5XMB - chains A and B; structure by X-ray diffraction, 3.20 A resolution.

== Chain A (and B) ==
Name: Pantothenate kinase
Organism: Mycobacterium tuberculosis (strain ATCC 25618 / H37Rv)
Notes: EC 2.7.1.33; chain B of this document is another copy of the same molecule, construct and numbering; everything in this record applies to it too
Reference sequence: P9WPA7 (COAA_MYCTU); numbering as in UniProt (aligned over 1-312)
Chain sequence (312 residues; row label = number of the first residue in the row):
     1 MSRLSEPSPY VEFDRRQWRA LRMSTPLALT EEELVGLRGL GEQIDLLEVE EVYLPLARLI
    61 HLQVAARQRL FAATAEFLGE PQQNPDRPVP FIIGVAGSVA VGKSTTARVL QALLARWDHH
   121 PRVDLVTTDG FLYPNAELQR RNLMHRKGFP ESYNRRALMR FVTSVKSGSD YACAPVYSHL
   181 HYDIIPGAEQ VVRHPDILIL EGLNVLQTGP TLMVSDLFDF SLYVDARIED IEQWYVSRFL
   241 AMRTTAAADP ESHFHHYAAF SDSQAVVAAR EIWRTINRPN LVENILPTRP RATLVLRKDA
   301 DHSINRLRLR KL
Unresolved in the structure: 1-6, 23-37, 81-87, 253-258 (chain B: 1-4, 25-41, 80-85, 243-260)
Differences from the reference sequence: engineered mutation A247 (Phe in P9WPA7)

== Chain A / chain B interface ==
Residue-residue contacts (51; chain A residue first):
  P7(A) with T163(B); S164(B); S167(B)
  S8(A) with T163(B)
  P9(A) with T163(B); L212(B), hydrophobic
  Y10(A) with L212(B)
  F13(A) with L78(B), hydrophobic
  L21(A) with L78(B)
  P55(A) with F77(B)
  R58(A) with F77(B)
  L59(A) with T74(B); F77(B)
  L62(A) with A73(B)
  A66(A) with L70(B), hydrophobic
  R67(A) with R67(B)
  L70(A) with A66(B), hydrophobic
  F71(A) with K311(B); L312(B)
  A73(A) with L62(B)
  F77(A) with W18(B), hydrophobic; P55(B); R58(B); L59(B), hydrophobic
  L78(A) with F13(B), hydrophobic
  R160(A) with E6(B)
  T163(A) with P7(B); P9(B)
  S164(A) with P7(B)
  K166(A) with L312(B)
  S167(A) with P7(B); L312(B)
  P210(A) with P287(B); P290(B)
  L212(A) with P9(B), hydrophobic; Y10(B); P290(B)
  D216(A) with R310(B), hydrogen bond (backbone-side chain)
  P287(A) with G209(B); P210(B)
  P290(A) with P210(B); L212(B)
  R291(A) with T208(B); G209(B), hydrogen bond (side chain-backbone); D216(B)
  R310(A) with D216(B), hydrogen bond (side chain-backbone)
  K311(A) with F71(B)
  L312(A) with F71(B); K166(B); S167(B); L217(B), hydrophobic
Also at the interface, not in a pair above, chain A (38 interface residues in all): Q63, T74, E76, T208, G209, L217, L309
Also at the interface, not in a pair above, chain B (42 interface residues in all): S8, L21, Q63, R69, E76, R160, T211, R291, L309

== Summary ==
Chain A and chain B form an interface of 38 and 42 residues respectively, with 3 hydrogen bonds. Polar pairs
include D216(A)-R310(B) and R291(A)-G209(B).
Both chains are Pantothenate kinase (Mycobacterium tuberculosis (strain ATCC 25618 / H37Rv)). Entry 5XMB
(Mycobacterium tuberculosis Pantothenate kinase mutant F247A) was determined by X-ray diffraction (same
publication as 5XLV and 5XLW).
